PDB entry 1Z8N | X-ray diffraction, 2.80 A resolution | chain A

[Chain A]
Protein: Acetolactate synthase
Organism: Arabidopsis thaliana
Notes: EC 2.2.1.6
UniProtKB: P17597 (ILVB_ARATH); numbering as in UniProt (aligned over 86-667)
Sequence (590 residues; numbered 86 to 675; the number before each row is that of its first residue):
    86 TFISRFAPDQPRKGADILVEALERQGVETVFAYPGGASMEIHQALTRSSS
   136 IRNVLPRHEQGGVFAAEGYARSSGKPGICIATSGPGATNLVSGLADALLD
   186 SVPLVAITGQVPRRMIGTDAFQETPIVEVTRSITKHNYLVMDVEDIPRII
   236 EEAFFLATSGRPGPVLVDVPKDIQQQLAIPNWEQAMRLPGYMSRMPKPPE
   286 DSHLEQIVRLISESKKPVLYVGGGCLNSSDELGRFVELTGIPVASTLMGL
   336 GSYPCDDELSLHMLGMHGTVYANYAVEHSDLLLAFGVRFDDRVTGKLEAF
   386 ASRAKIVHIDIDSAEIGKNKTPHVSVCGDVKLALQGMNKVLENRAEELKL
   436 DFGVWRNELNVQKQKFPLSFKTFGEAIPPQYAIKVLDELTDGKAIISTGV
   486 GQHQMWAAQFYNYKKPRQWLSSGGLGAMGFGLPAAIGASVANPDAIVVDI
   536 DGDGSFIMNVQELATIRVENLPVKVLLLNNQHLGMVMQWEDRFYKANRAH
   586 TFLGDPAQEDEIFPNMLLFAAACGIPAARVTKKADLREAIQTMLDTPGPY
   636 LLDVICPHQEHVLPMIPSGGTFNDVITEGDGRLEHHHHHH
Not modelled in the structure: 668-675
Differences from the reference sequence: modified residue (340); expression tag (668-675)
Modified / non-standard residues: Cys340 (3-sulfinoalanine; CSD)
Swiss-Prot annotation at these positions:
  - binding site (thiamine diphosphate): Glu144, Gln207, Gln487, His488, Gly511 to Met513, Asp538 to Ser540, Asn565 to Met570
  - binding site (FAD): Ser186, Arg246, Gly308, Thr331, Leu332, Leu349 to His352, Gly371 to Asp375, Asp395, Ile396, Asp414, Val415, Gly508, Gly509
  - binding site ((R)-imazaquin): Lys220, Arg246
  - binding site (chlorimuron-ethyl): Lys256, Asp376, Arg377, Trp574, Ser653
  - binding site (Mg(2+)): Asp538, Asn565, His567
  - modified residue: Cys340 (Cysteine sulfinic acid (-SO2H))
  - mutagenesis: Ala122 (A122V: Reduced catalytic activity. Resistant to imidazolinone herbicides but not to sulfonylurea herbicides), Met124 (M124E: Reduced catalytic activity. Resistant to imidazolinone herbicides and reduced sensitivity to sulfonylurea herbicides; M124I: No effect on catalytic activity ...), Pro197 (P197S: In csr1-1/GH50; resistant to sulfonylurea but not to imidazolinone herbicides), Arg199 (R199A/E: No effect on catalytic activity. Resistant to imidazolinone herbicides but not to sulfonylurea herbicides), Trp574 (W574L: Increased catalytic activity. Resistant to imidazolinone and sulfonylurea herbicides; W574S: Slightly decreased catalytic activity. Resistant to imidazolinone and sulfonylurea herbicides), Ser653 (S653A: No effect on catalytic activity or sensitivity to herbicides; S653F: No effect on catalytic activity. Resistant to imidazolinone herbicides and also slightly sulfonylurea-resistant ...)
Ion coordination: Mg2+: Asp538, Asn565, His567 (together with thiamine diphosphate)
Residues lining bound ligands:
  - imazaquin (1IQ; 2-(4-isopropyl-4-methyl-5-oxo-4,5-dihydro-1H-imidazol-2-yl)quinoline-3-carboxylic acid), molecule 1: Gly121, Ala122, Ser168, Gln195, Val196, Pro197, Arg199, Met200, Phe206, Gln207, Lys256, Met351, Asp376, Arg377, Trp574, Ser653, Gly654
  - imazaquin (1IQ), molecule 2: Lys220, Gly245, Arg246, Gly275, Tyr276, Arg279, Met280, Pro281, Ile396, Asp397
  - FAD (flavin-adenine dinucleotide): Leu184, Asp185, Phe206, Arg246, Gly307, Gly308, Gly309, Thr331, Leu332, Met333, Met348, Leu349, Gly350, Met351, His352, Gly353, Gly371, Val372, Arg373, Asp375, Arg377, Val378, Ile394, Asp395, Ile396, Asp397, Glu400, Gly413, Asp414, Val415, Val485, Gln489, Met490, Ser507, Gly508, Gly509, Gly511, Met570
  - N-cyclohexyltaurine (NHE; 2-[N-cyclohexylamino]ethane sulfonic acid): Lys220, His221, Met226, Leu241, Arg272, Leu273, Pro274, Gly275, Tyr276
  - thiamine diphosphate (TPP): Tyr118, Pro119, Gly120, Glu144, Thr167, Pro170, Gly171, Asn174, Gln207, Val485, Gly486, Gln487, His488, Gly511, Ala512, Met513, Gly537, Asp538, Gly539, Ser540, Met543, Asn565, His567, Leu568, Gly569, Met570, Val571, Leu588
Reported in the primary citation:
  - binding site for imazaquin: Ala122, Arg199, Arg377, Trp574, Ser653, Gly654
  - conformationally variable residues (side-chain flip): Arg199, Met200, Asp376, Arg377, Trp574
  - mutagenesis - A122T, P197L, S653N: decreased binding to imidazolinones (citing earlier work)
  - mutagenesis - W574L: decreased binding to both classes of herbicide (citing earlier work)
  - mutagenesis - A122T, S653N: unchanged binding to sulfonylureas (citing earlier work)

[Overview]
Chain A binds imazaquin, N-cyclohexyltaurine, flavin-adenine dinucleotide and thiamine diphosphate. Asp538,
Asn565 and His567 coordinate Mg2+. From UniProt: 16 thiamine diphosphate-binding residues, 20 FAD-binding
residues, (R)-imazaquin-binding residues Lys220 and Arg246 and 5 chlorimuron-ethyl-binding residues. From the
paper: a binding site for imazaquin at Ala122, Arg199 and Arg377 among others; A122T, P197L and S653N reduce
binding to imidazolinones.
Chain A is Acetolactate synthase (Arabidopsis thaliana); the structure, Crystal structure of Arabidopsis
thaliana Acetohydroxyacid synthase In Complex With An Imidazolinone Herbicide, Imazaquin, was determined by
X-ray diffraction, deposited together with 1YHY, 1YHZ, 1YI0, 1YI1 and 1YBH.
